Entry 2HMS (X-ray diffraction, 2.70 A resolution); this record covers chains A and C of the 4 polymer chains in the assembly.

Chain A (and C):
Name: YuaA protein
Source organism: Bacillus subtilis
Notes: fragment: RCK core domain (KTN), residues 1-144; chain C of this document is another copy of the same molecule, construct and numbering; everything in this record applies to it too
UniProt: O32080 (O32080_BACSU); numbering as in UniProt (aligned over 1-144)
Amino-acid sequence (144 residues; numbered 1 to 144; the number before each row is that of its first residue):
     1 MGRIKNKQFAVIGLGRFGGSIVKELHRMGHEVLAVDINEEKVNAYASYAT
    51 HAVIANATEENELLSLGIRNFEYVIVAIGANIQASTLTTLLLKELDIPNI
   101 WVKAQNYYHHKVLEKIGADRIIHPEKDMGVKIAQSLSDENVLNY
Unresolved in the structure: 1-6
Construct notes: engineered mutation V22 (Cys in O32080)
Residues lining bound ligands: NADH (NAI; 1,4-dihydronicotinamide adenine dinucleotide): I12, G13, L14, G15, R16, F17, D36, I37, N38, K41, A55, N56, A57, T58, A77, I78, G79, A80, K103, Q105
Swiss-Prot annotation at these positions:
  - binding site (NAD(+)): R16, D36 to N38, N56, A57, I78 to A80, K103 to Q105, H109, E125
What the authors report for this chain:
  - conformationally variable residues (domain motion): N38, E40, N61, P124

Interface between chain A and chain C:
Contacting residue pairs - 24 pairs, chain A then chain C:
  N56(A) - Y108(C)
  T58(A) - Y108(C)  hydrogen bond
  N81(A) - Y108(C)
  I82(A) - Q83(C)
  Q83(A) - I82(C)
  Q83(A) - Q83(C)  hydrogen bond
  Q83(A) - Y108(C)
  T86(A) - V112(C)
  L87(A) - Y108(C)  hydrophobic
  L87(A) - V112(C)  hydrophobic
  L90(A) - K115(C)
  L91(A) - K115(C)
  E94(A) - K115(C)
  Y108(A) - N56(C)
  Y108(A) - T58(C)  hydrogen bond
  Y108(A) - N81(C)
  Y108(A) - Q83(C)
  Y108(A) - L87(C)  hydrophobic
  V112(A) - T86(C)
  V112(A) - L90(C)  hydrophobic
  K115(A) - L90(C)
  K115(A) - L91(C)
  K115(A) - E94(C)
  I116(A) - I116(C)  hydrophobic
Also at the interface, not in a pair above, chain A (18 interface residues in all): A84, N106, H109, K111
Also at the interface, not in a pair above, chain C (18 interface residues in all): A84, N106, H109, K111

Overview:
The chain A/chain C interface involves 18 residues from each chain; the contacts include 3 hydrogen bonds.
Polar pairs include T58(A)-Y108(C) and Q83(A)-Q83(C). Ligands of chain A: NADH. From UniProt: 14 NAD+-binding
residues on chain A. From the paper: conformational variability at N38(A), E40(A) and N61(A) among others.
Chain A and chain C are both YuaA protein (Bacillus subtilis); the structure, Rectangular-shaped octameric
ring structure of an RCK domain with NADH bound, was determined by X-ray diffraction (same publication as 2HMT
and 2HMU).
